Entry 5E88 (X-ray diffraction, 1.60 A resolution); this record covers chain A.

# Chain A
Molecule: Galectin-3
Source organism: Homo sapiens
Reference sequence: P17931 (LEG3_HUMAN); numbering as in UniProt (aligned over 114-250)
Chain sequence (139 residues; each row starts with the number of its first residue):
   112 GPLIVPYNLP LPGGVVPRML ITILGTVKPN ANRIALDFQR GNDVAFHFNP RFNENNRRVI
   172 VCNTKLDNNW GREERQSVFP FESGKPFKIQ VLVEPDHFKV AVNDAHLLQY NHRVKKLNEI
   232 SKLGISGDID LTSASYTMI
Not modelled in the structure: 112-113
Sequence notes: expression tag (112-113)
Ligand contacts: thienyl-1 (5KT; 3-deoxy-3-[4-(thiophen-3-yl)-1H-1,2,3-triazol-1-yl]-beta-D-galactopyranosyl 3-deoxy-1-thio-3-[4-(thiophen-3-yl)-1H-1,2,3-triazol-1-yl]-beta-D-galactopyranoside): Arg144, Ile145, Ala146, His158, Asn160, Arg162, Glu165, Val172, Asn174, Trp181, Glu184, Arg186, Ser237
Swiss-Prot annotation at these positions:
  - motif: Lys226 to Asp241 (Nuclear export signal)
  - binding site (a beta-D-galactoside): Trp181 to Gln187
  - modified residue: Ser188 (Phosphoserine)
What the authors report for this chain:
  - binding site for thienyl-1: Arg144, Ala146, His158, Glu165, Trp181, Glu184, Arg186
  - conformationally variable residues (side-chain flip): Arg144
  - contacts within the chain: Glu165-Arg186 (salt bridge)

# In short
Bound to chain A: thienyl-1. From UniProt: 7 beta-D-galactoside-binding residues. The paper reports a binding
site for thienyl-1 at Arg144, Ala146 and His158 among others; conformational variability at Arg144.
Chain A is Galectin-3 (Homo sapiens); the structure, Crystal structure of Human galectin-3 CRD in complex with
thienyl-1,2,3-triazolyl thiodigalactoside inhibitor, was determined by X-ray diffraction, deposited together
with 5E89 and 5E8A.
